7X4M - chains C and D of the 6 polymer chains in the assembly; structure by electron microscopy, 3.34 A resolution.

[Chain C]
Name: VP3
Source organism: Coxsackievirus B1
Notes: EC 3.4.22.29, 3.6.1.15, 3.4.22.28, 2.7.7.48
UniProtKB: L7UV52 (L7UV52_9ENTO); residues 1-238 here correspond to UniProt positions 333-570 (UniProt number = residue number + 332)
Sequence (238 residues; each row starts with the number of its first residue):
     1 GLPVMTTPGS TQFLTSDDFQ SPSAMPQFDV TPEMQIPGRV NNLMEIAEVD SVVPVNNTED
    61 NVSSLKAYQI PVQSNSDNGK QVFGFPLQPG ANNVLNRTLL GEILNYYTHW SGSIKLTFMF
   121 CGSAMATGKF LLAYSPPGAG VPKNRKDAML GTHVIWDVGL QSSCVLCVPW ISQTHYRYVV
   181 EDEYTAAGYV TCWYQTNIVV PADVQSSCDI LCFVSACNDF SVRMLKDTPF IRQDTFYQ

[Chain D]
Name: Capsid protein VP4
Source organism: Coxsackievirus B1
UniProtKB: A0A2S1FMR1 (A0A2S1FMR1_9ENTO); residue numbers follow UniProt; this construct covers 1-69
Sequence (69 residues; row label = number of the first residue in the row):
     1 MGAQVSTQKT GAHETGLNAS GNSVIHYTNI NYYKDAASNS ANRQDFTQDP GKFTEPVKDI
    61 MVKTMPALN
Unresolved in the structure: 13-24
Construct notes: conflict Val24 (Ile in A0A2S1FMR1)

[How chain C and chain D interact]
Contacting residue pairs (24):
  Asp18(C) - Ser40(D)
  Asp18(C) - Ala41(D)  hydrogen bond (side chain-backbone)
  Asp18(C) - Arg43(D)  salt bridge
  Phe19(C) - Asn39(D)
  Phe19(C) - Ser40(D)
  Gln20(C) - Ile30(D)  hydrogen bond (side chain-backbone)
  Gln20(C) - Tyr32(D)
  Gln20(C) - Tyr33(D)
  Gln20(C) - Ser38(D)
  Gln20(C) - Ser40(D)
  Ser21(C) - Ser38(D)
  Ser23(C) - Asp35(D)
  Met25(C) - Asp35(D)
  Pro26(C) - Asp35(D)
  Gln27(C) - Asp35(D)  hydrogen bond (backbone-side chain)
  Arg39(C) - Lys52(D)
  Asn41(C) - Thr47(D)
  Asn42(C) - Gln48(D)
  Glu45(C) - Gln48(D)
  Glu45(C) - Asp49(D)  hydrogen bond (side chain-backbone)
  Glu45(C) - Pro50(D)
  Glu45(C) - Phe53(D)
  Glu48(C) - Thr54(D)
  Gln161(C) - Leu68(D)
Interface residues without a listed pair, chain C (19 interface residues in all): Asp17, Pro22, Gly38, Val40, Val49
Interface residues without a listed pair, chain D (20 interface residues in all): Asn31, Lys34, Pro66

[In short]
Chain C and chain D form an interface of 19 and 20 residues respectively; the contacts include 4 hydrogen
bonds and 1 salt bridge. Polar contacts include Asp18(C)-Arg43(D), Asp18(C)-Ala41(D) and Gln20(C)-Ile30(D).
Chain C is VP3 and chain D is Capsid protein VP4, both from Coxsackievirus B1; the structure, Cryo-EM
structure of Coxsackievirus B1 mature virion in complex with nAb 8A10 (classified from CVB1 mature ..., was
determined by electron microscopy (same publication as 7X2G, 7X2I, 7X2O, 7X2T, 7X2W, 7X35 and 7 further
entries).
